1IYI - chains A and D; structure by X-ray diffraction, 1.80 A resolution.

Chain A:
Name: Hematopoietic prostaglandin D synthase
Source organism: Homo sapiens
Notes: EC 5.3.99.2
UniProt: O60760 (PTGD2_HUMAN); residues 2-199 here correspond to UniProt positions 1-198 (UniProt number = residue number - 1)
Sequence (198 residues; each row starts with the number of its first residue):
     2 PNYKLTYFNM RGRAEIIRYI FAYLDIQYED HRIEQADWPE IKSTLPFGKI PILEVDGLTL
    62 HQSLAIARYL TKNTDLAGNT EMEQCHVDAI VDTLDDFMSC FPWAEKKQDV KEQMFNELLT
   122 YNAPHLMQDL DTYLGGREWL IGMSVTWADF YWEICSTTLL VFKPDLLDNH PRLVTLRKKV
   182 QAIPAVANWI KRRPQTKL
Construct notes: conflict Met144 (Asn143 in O60760)
Small-molecule neighbours: glutathione (GSH): Tyr8, Phe9, Arg14, Trp39, Lys43, Gly49, Lys50, Ile51, Pro52, Gln63, Ser64

Chain D:
Name: Hematopoietic prostaglandin D synthase
Source organism: Homo sapiens
Notes: EC 5.3.99.2
UniProt: O60760 (PTGD2_HUMAN); residues 602-799 here correspond to UniProt positions 1-198 (UniProt number = residue number - 601)
Sequence (198 residues; numbered 602 to 799; the number before each row is that of its first residue):
   602 PNYKLTYFNM RGRAEIIRYI FAYLDIQYED HRIEQADWPE IKSTLPFGKI PILEVDGLTL
   662 HQSLAIARYL TKNTDLAGNT EMEQCHVDAI VDTLDDFMSC FPWAEKKQDV KEQMFNELLT
   722 YNAPHLMQDL DTYLGGREWL IGMSVTWADF YWEICSTTLL VFKPDLLDNH PRLVTLRKKV
   782 QAIPAVANWI KRRPQTKL
Construct notes: conflict Met744 (Asn143 in O60760)
Bound ions: Ca2+ near Asp696 (its only coordinating residue here)
Small-molecule neighbours: glutathione (GSH): Tyr608, Phe609, Arg614, Trp639, Lys643, Gly649, Lys650, Ile651, Pro652, Gln663, Ser664, Leu665

Interface between chain A and chain D:
Contacting residue pairs - 52 pairs, chain A then chain D:
  Pro47(A) with Asp730(D)
  Phe48(A) with Ile691(D), hydrophobic; Thr694(D); Asp730(D); Leu731(D), hydrophobic; Tyr734(D), hydrophobic
  Thr60(A) with His687(D)
  Leu61(A) with Met683(D), hydrophobic; Cys686(D), hydrophobic; His687(D)
  His62(A) with Ala690(D); Thr694(D), hydrogen bond
  Gln63(A) with Ala690(D); Asp693(D); Thr694(D), hydrogen bond; Asp697(D), hydrogen bond
  Ala66(A) with Cys686(D); Asp689(D); Ala690(D)
  Arg69(A) with Arg669(D); Asp689(D), salt bridge
  Tyr70(A) with Glu682(D); Met683(D), hydrogen bond; Cys686(D), hydrophobic
  Lys73(A) with Gln685(D)
  Asn74(A) with Glu682(D), hydrogen bond
  Glu82(A) with Tyr670(D); Asn674(D), hydrogen bond
  Met83(A) with Leu659(D), hydrophobic; Leu661(D), hydrophobic; Tyr670(D)
  Gln85(A) with Lys673(D)
  Cys86(A) with Leu661(D), hydrophobic; Ala666(D); Tyr670(D), hydrophobic
  His87(A) with Thr660(D); Leu661(D)
  Asp89(A) with Ala666(D); Arg669(D), salt bridge
  Ala90(A) with His662(D); Gln663(D); Ala666(D)
  Ile91(A) with Phe648(D), hydrophobic
  Asp93(A) with Gln663(D)
  Thr94(A) with Phe648(D); His662(D), hydrogen bond; Gln663(D), hydrogen bond
  Asp97(A) with Gln663(D), hydrogen bond
  Asp130(A) with Pro647(D); Phe648(D)
  Leu131(A) with Phe648(D), hydrophobic
  Tyr134(A) with Phe648(D), hydrophobic
Interface residues without a listed pair, chain A (31 interface residues in all): Gly49, Val56, Leu59, Leu65, Ile67, Leu127
Interface residues without a listed pair, chain D (29 interface residues in all): Leu665, Ile667, Leu727

Summary:
31 residues of chain A face 29 of chain D across their interface, with 9 hydrogen bonds and 2 salt bridges.
Among the polar pairs are Arg69(A)-Asp689(D), Asp89(A)-Arg669(D) and His62(A)-Thr694(D). Ligands of chain A:
glutathione. Chain D binds glutathione.
Both chains are Hematopoietic prostaglandin D synthase (Homo sapiens). Entry 1IYI (Crystal structure of
hematopoietic prostaglandin D synthase) was determined by X-ray diffraction (same publication as 1IYH).
